6QTQ - chains A and B; structure by X-ray diffraction, 1.30 A resolution.

# Chain A
Name: E3 ubiquitin-protein ligase COP1
Organism: Arabidopsis thaliana
Notes: EC 2.3.2.27
Reference sequence: P43254 (COP1_ARATH); residue numbers follow UniProt; this construct covers 349-675
Sequence (330 residues; row label = number of the first residue in the row):
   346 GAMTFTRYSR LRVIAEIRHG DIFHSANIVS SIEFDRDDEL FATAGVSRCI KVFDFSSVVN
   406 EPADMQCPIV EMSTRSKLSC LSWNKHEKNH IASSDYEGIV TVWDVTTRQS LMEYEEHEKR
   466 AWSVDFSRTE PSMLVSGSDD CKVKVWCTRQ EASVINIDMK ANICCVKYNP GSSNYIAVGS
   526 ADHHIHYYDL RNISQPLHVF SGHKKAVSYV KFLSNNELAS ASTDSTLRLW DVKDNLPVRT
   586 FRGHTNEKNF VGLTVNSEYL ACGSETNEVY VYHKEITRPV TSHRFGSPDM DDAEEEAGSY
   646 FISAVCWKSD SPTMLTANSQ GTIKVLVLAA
Disordered / not traced: 346-350, 365-371, 408-410, 632-642
Modified positions: Cys-394, Cys-425, Cys-492, Cys-510 (S-hydroxycysteine; CSO)
Sequence notes: expression tag (346-348)
Reported in the primary citation:
  - mutagenesis - K422A: increased binding to full-length UVR8
  - mutagenesis - Y441A, W467A: abolished signaling in response to UV-B
  - mutagenesis - K422A: unchanged binding to UV-B-activated full-length UVR8
  - mutagenesis - Y441A, W467A: decreased binding to UVR8
  - mutagenesis - K422A, W467A: decreased growth
  - mutagenesis - Y441A: increased growth
  - mutagenesis - K422A (4-fold): increased binding to CO VP peptide
  - mutagenesis - K422A: decreased binding to CRY2527-535
  - mutagenesis - Y441A, W467A: decreased binding to HY5

# Chain B
Name: Ultraviolet-B receptor UVR8
Reference sequence: Q9FN03 (UVR8_ARATH); residue numbers follow UniProt; this construct covers 406-413
Sequence (9 residues; row label = number of the first residue in the row):
   405 XRYAVVPDE
Disordered / not traced: 405, 412-413
Modified positions: ACE (acetyl group) at position 405
Sequence notes: acetylation (405)

# Chain A / chain B interface
Residue-residue contacts (25):
  Ile-373(A) / Tyr-407(B)  hydrophobic
  Ser-375(A) / Tyr-407(B)  hydrogen bond
  Gly-390(A) / Tyr-407(B)
  Val-391(A) / Tyr-407(B)  hydrogen bond (backbone-side chain)
  Lys-422(A) / Tyr-407(B)  hydrogen bond
  Leu-423(A) / Tyr-407(B)  hydrogen bond (backbone-side chain)
  Tyr-441(A) / Tyr-407(B)
  Tyr-441(A) / Ala-408(B)  hydrogen bond (side chain-backbone)
  Trp-467(A) / Val-409(B)
  Trp-467(A) / Pro-411(B)
  Asp-484(A) / Pro-411(B)
  Asn-507(A) / Pro-411(B)
  Cys-509(A) / Pro-411(B)  hydrophobic
  Ala-551(A) / Val-410(B)  hydrophobic
  Ser-553(A) / Val-410(B)
  Thr-568(A) / Val-410(B)
  Lys-593(A) / Arg-406(B)
  Lys-593(A) / Val-409(B)
  Lys-593(A) / Val-410(B)  hydrogen bond (backbone-backbone)
  Asn-594(A) / Ala-408(B)  hydrogen bond (side chain-backbone)
  Asn-594(A) / Val-409(B)
  Asn-594(A) / Val-410(B)
  Phe-595(A) / Ala-408(B)  hydrogen bond (backbone-backbone)
  Phe-595(A) / Val-409(B)
  Phe-595(A) / Val-410(B)  hydrophobic
Interface residues without a listed pair, chain A (21 interface residues in all): Ser-424, Arg-465, Ala-526, Phe-646
The authors on this interface:
  - specific contacts: Lys-422(A)/Tyr-407(B) (hydrogen bond), Tyr-441(A)/Tyr-407(B)
  - interface residues, chain A: Trp-467(A), Phe-595(A)
  - hot spots on chain A (mutagenesis) - W467A: abolished binding to Ultraviolet-B receptor UVR8 (chain B)

# Summary
21 residues of chain A face 6 of chain B across their interface, with 8 hydrogen bonds. Polar contacts include
Ser-375(A)/Tyr-407(B), Val-391(A)/Tyr-407(B) and Lys-422(A)/Tyr-407(B). The authors report a hydrogen bond
between Lys-422(A) and Tyr-407(B); a contact between Tyr-441(A) and Tyr-407(B). The paper reports that Y441A
and W467A of chain A abolish signaling in response to UV-B; interface residues Trp-467(A) and Phe-595(A).
Here chain A is E3 ubiquitin-protein ligase COP1 (Arabidopsis thaliana) and chain B is Ultraviolet-B receptor
UVR8. Entry 6QTQ (Crystal structure of an Arabidopsis WD40 domain in complex with photoreceptor) was
determined by X-ray diffraction (same publication as 6QTO, 6QTR, 6QTS, 6QTT, 6QTU, 6QTV, 6QTW and 6QTX).
